Entry 7ELW (X-ray diffraction, 3.55 A resolution); this record covers chains a and b.

== Chain a (and b) ==
Name: Ribonuclease L
Source organism: Sus scrofa
Notes: chain b of this document is another copy of the same molecule, construct and numbering; everything in this record applies to it too
Reference sequence: A5H025 (A5H025_PIG); residues 21-732 here = UniProt positions 21-732
Chain sequence (717 residues; numbered 16 to 732; the number before each row is that of its first residue):
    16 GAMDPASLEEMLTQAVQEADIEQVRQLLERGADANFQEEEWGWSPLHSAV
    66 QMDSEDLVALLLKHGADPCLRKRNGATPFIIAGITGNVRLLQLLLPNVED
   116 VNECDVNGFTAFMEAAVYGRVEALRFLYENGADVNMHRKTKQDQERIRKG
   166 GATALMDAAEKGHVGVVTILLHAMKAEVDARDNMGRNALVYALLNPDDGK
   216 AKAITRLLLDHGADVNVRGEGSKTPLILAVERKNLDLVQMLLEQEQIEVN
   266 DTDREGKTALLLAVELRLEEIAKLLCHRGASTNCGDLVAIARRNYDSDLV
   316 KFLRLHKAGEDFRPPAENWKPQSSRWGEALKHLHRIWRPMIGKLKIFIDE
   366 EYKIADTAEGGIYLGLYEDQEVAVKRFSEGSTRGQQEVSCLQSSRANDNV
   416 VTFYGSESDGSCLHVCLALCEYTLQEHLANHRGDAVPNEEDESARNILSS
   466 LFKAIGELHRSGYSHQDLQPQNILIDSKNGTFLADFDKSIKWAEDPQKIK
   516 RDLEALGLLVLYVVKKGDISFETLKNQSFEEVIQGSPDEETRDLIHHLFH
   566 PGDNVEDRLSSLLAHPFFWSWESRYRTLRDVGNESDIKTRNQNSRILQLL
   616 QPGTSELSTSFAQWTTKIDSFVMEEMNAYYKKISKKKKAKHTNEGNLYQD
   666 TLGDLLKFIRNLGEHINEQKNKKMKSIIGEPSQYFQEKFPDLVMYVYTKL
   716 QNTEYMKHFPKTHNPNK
Not modelled in the structure: 16-21, 323-330, 568-570, 618-619, 644-661, 728-732 (chain b: 16-22, 322-332, 620, 622, 645-660, 728-732)
Sequence notes: expression tag (16-20)
Small-molecule neighbours:
  - 2'-5'-oligoadenylate trimer (25L; [[(2R,3R,4R,5R)-5-(6-aminopurin-9-yl)-4-[[(2R,3R,4R,5R)-5-(6-aminopurin-9-yl)-4-[[(2R,3S,4R,5R)-5-(6-aminopurin-9-yl)-3,4-dihydroxy-oxolan-2-yl]methoxy-hydroxy-phosphoryl]oxy-3-hydroxy-oxolan-2-yl]methoxy-hydroxy-phosphoryl]oxy-3-hydroxy-oxolan-2-yl]methoxy-hydroxy-phosphoryl] phosphono hydrogen phosphate), molecule 1: Gln32, Trp56, Trp58, Ser63, Gln66, Lys87, Asn89, Ile99, Asp120, Asn122, Phe124, Glu129, Val132, Tyr133, Arg153, Gly165, Asp172
  - 2'-5'-oligoadenylate trimer (25L), molecule 2: Arg307, Arg308, Tyr310, Arg353, Phe362
  - myricetin (MYC; 3,5,7-trihydroxy-2-(3,4,5-trihydroxyphenyl)-4H-chromen-4-one): Arg340, Trp341, Ile369, Ala370, Ile377, Ala388, Lys390, Val416, Leu432, Ala433, Leu434, Cys435, Glu436, Thr438, Glu441, Gln486, Leu489, Ala499, Asp500
What the authors report for this chain:
  - binding site for myricetin: Ala433, Cys435, Glu441, Asp500
  - conformationally variable residues (side-chain flip): Asp500

== How chain a and chain b interact ==
Pairs across the interface - 107 pairs, chain a then chain b:
  Gln32(a) - Arg307(b)
  Gln32(a) - Arg319(b)  hydrogen bond
  Glu55(a) - His347(b)  salt bridge
  Trp56(a) - Ile351(b)  hydrophobic
  Trp56(a) - Phe362(b)  hydrophobic
  Trp58(a) - Tyr310(b)
  Gln66(a) - Arg307(b)  hydrogen bond (side chain-backbone)
  Gln66(a) - Tyr310(b)
  Gln66(a) - Ser312(b)  hydrogen bond (backbone-side chain)
  Met67(a) - Lys316(b)
  Asp68(a) - Lys316(b)  hydrogen bond (backbone-side chain)
  Lys87(a) - Tyr310(b)
  Arg88(a) - Asp364(b)  salt bridge
  Arg88(a) - Glu366(b)  salt bridge
  Ile96(a) - Tyr310(b)
  Ile99(a) - Tyr310(b)  hydrophobic
  Tyr133(a) - Tyr310(b)
  Arg135(a) - Arg282(b)
  Lys156(a) - Ile363(b)  hydrogen bond (side chain-backbone)
  Asp158(a) - Lys368(b)  salt bridge
  Asp158(a) - Gly375(b)
  Asp158(a) - Gly376(b)
  Asp158(a) - Tyr378(b)  hydrogen bond
  Gln159(a) - Arg391(b)  hydrogen bond
  Arg161(a) - Asp371(b)  salt bridge
  Arg161(a) - Thr372(b)  hydrogen bond (side chain-backbone)
  Arg161(a) - Ala373(b)
  Arg161(a) - Glu374(b)
  Ile162(a) - Glu374(b)
  Ile162(a) - Gly375(b)
  Ile162(a) - Arg391(b)
  Ile162(a) - Phe392(b)
  Ile162(a) - Ser393(b)
  Lys164(a) - Ser426(b)  hydrogen bond
  Lys164(a) - Cys427(b)
  Arg201(a) - Ser426(b)
  Glu235(a) - Glu394(b)
  Glu235(a) - Gly425(b)
  Gly236(a) - Glu394(b)
  Arg269(a) - Glu394(b)  salt bridge
  Arg269(a) - Gly395(b)
  Arg269(a) - Gln400(b)
  Arg282(a) - Tyr133(b)
  Arg307(a) - Gln32(b)
  Arg307(a) - Gln66(b)  hydrogen bond (backbone-side chain)
  Tyr310(a) - Trp58(b)
  Tyr310(a) - Ile99(b)  hydrophobic
  Tyr310(a) - Tyr133(b)
  Ser312(a) - Gln66(b)  hydrogen bond (side chain-backbone)
  Lys316(a) - Met67(b)  hydrogen bond (side chain-backbone)
  Arg319(a) - Gln32(b)  hydrogen bond (side chain-backbone)
  His347(a) - Glu55(b)  salt bridge
  Ile351(a) - Trp56(b)  hydrophobic
  Lys358(a) - Ser421(b)  hydrogen bond (side chain-backbone)
  Phe362(a) - Trp56(b)  hydrophobic
  Ile363(a) - Lys156(b)
  Ile363(a) - Gln159(b)
  Asp364(a) - Arg88(b)  salt bridge
  Glu366(a) - Arg88(b)  salt bridge
  Lys368(a) - Asp158(b)  salt bridge
  Thr372(a) - Arg161(b)
  Ala373(a) - Arg161(b)
  Glu374(a) - Arg161(b)
  Glu374(a) - Ile162(b)
  Gly375(a) - Asp158(b)
  Gly375(a) - Ile162(b)
  Gly376(a) - Asp158(b)
  Tyr378(a) - Asp158(b)  hydrogen bond
  Glu383(a) - Gln407(b)  hydrogen bond
  Glu383(a) - Arg410(b)  salt bridge
  Glu383(a) - Ser421(b)
  Gln385(a) - Gln407(b)
  Arg391(a) - Asp158(b)
  Arg391(a) - Gln159(b)  hydrogen bond
  Arg391(a) - Ile162(b)
  Phe392(a) - Ile162(b)
  Ser393(a) - Ile162(b)
  Glu394(a) - Gly236(b)  hydrogen bond (side chain-backbone)
  Glu394(a) - Arg269(b)  salt bridge
  Gly395(a) - Arg269(b)
  Gln400(a) - Arg269(b)
  Gln407(a) - Glu383(b)
  Gln407(a) - Gln385(b)
  Ser408(a) - Gln385(b)
  Arg410(a) - Glu383(b)  salt bridge
  Arg410(a) - Thr417(b)
  Arg410(a) - Tyr419(b)  hydrogen bond (side chain-backbone)
  Asp413(a) - Asp413(b)
  Thr417(a) - Arg410(b)
  Tyr419(a) - Arg410(b)
  Ser421(a) - Lys358(b)
  Asp424(a) - Lys164(b)  salt bridge
  Gly425(a) - Glu235(b)
  Ser426(a) - Lys164(b)  hydrogen bond
  Arg591(a) - Arg591(b)
  Asn598(a) - Glu679(b)  hydrogen bond (side chain-backbone)
  Ser600(a) - Asn682(b)  hydrogen bond (side chain-backbone)
  Ser600(a) - Glu683(b)  hydrogen bond (side chain-backbone)
  Lys603(a) - Glu679(b)
  Lys603(a) - Glu683(b)  salt bridge
  Arg675(a) - Glu679(b)  salt bridge
  Glu679(a) - Asn598(b)  hydrogen bond (backbone-side chain)
  Glu679(a) - Lys603(b)
  Glu679(a) - Arg675(b)  salt bridge
  Glu679(a) - Glu679(b)
  Asn682(a) - Ser600(b)
  Glu683(a) - Lys603(b)  salt bridge
Also at the interface, not in a pair above, chain a (82 interface residues in all): Thr100, Met199, Gly234, Ser237, Arg308, Asn309, Arg350, Tyr382, Ala411, Cys427, Lys493, Asp595, His680
Also at the interface, not in a pair above, chain b (81 interface residues in all): Asp68, Thr100, Arg135, Met199, Arg201, Gly234, Ser237, Asn309, Arg350, Ser408, Ala411, Phe418, Ser423, Lys493, Asp595, His680, Gln684

== In short ==
The interface between chain a and chain b involves 82 residues on one side and 81 on the other, with 24
hydrogen bonds and 18 salt bridges. Polar contacts include Glu55(a)-His347(b), Arg88(a)-Asp364(b) and
Arg88(a)-Glu366(b). The paper reports a binding site for myricetin at Ala433(a), Cys435(a) and Glu441(a) among
others; conformational variability at Asp500(a).
Chain a and chain b are both Ribonuclease L (Sus scrofa); the structure, Crystal structure of RNase L in
complex with Myricetin, was determined by X-ray diffraction together with 7DSY and 7DTS from the same study.
